PDB entry 7AB8 | X-ray diffraction, 2.20 A resolution | chains A and B

Chain A:
Name: GDNF family receptor alpha
From: Danio rerio
UniProtKB: Q98TT9 (Q98TT9_DANRE); residue numbers follow UniProt; this construct covers 150-352
Sequence (209 residues; each row starts with the number of its first residue):
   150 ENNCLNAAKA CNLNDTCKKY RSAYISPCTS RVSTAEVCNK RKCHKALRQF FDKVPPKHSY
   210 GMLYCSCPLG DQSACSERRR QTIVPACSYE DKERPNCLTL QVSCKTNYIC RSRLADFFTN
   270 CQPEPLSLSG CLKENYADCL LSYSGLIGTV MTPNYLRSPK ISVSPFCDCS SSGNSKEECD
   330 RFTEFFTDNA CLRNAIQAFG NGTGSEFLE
Disulfide bonds: C153-C214, C160-C166, C177-C192, C187-C236, C216-C224, C246-C316, C253-C259, C270-C288, C280-C340, C318-C328
Construct notes: expression tag (353-358)
Reported in the primary citation:
  - conformationally variable residues (domain motion): K325

Chain B:
Name: Glial cell line-derived neurotrophic factor
From: Danio rerio
UniProtKB: Q98TU0 (GDNF_DANRE); residues 138-235 here = UniProt positions 138-235
Sequence (98 residues; numbered 138 to 235; the number before each row is that of its first residue):
   138 QGRGCLLKEI HLNVTDLDLG YRTKEELIFR YCSGPCHDAE TNYDKILNNL THNKKLDKDT
   198 PSRTCCRPIA FDDDISFLDD SLEYHTLKKH SAKKCACV
Disulfide bonds: C202 forms a disulfide with the same residue of a neighbouring copy of this chain
Disulfide bonds: C142-C203, C169-C232, C173-C234
Glycans and other covalent adducts: N-acetylglucosamine (NAG) linked to N150
Swiss-Prot annotation at these positions:
  - glycosylation (N-linked (GlcNAc...) asparagine): N150, N186
Reported in the primary citation:
  - mutagenesis - E220A/H222A, L224A: decreased expression

Interface between chain A and chain B:
Residue-residue contacts (34; chain A residue first):
  L154(A) - K161(B)
  A157(A) - E162(B)
  K158(A) - K161(B)
  K158(A) - E163(B)
  N161(A) - E162(B)  hydrogen bond
  N161(A) - E163(B)  hydrogen bond (side chain-backbone)
  N161(A) - I212(B)
  N161(A) - S213(B)  hydrogen bond (side chain-backbone)
  L162(A) - H148(B)
  L162(A) - L164(B)
  L162(A) - I165(B)  hydrophobic
  D164(A) - R167(B)  salt bridge
  K167(A) - D209(B)  salt bridge
  K167(A) - D210(B)  hydrogen bond (side chain-backbone)
  K167(A) - D211(B)
  K167(A) - I212(B)
  K168(A) - D210(B)
  R170(A) - E162(B)  salt bridge
  R170(A) - S213(B)  hydrogen bond (side chain-backbone)
  S171(A) - D211(B)
  S171(A) - I212(B)
  S171(A) - S213(B)  hydrogen bond
  S171(A) - T223(B)
  I174(A) - S213(B)
  I174(A) - Y221(B)  hydrophobic
  I174(A) - T223(B)
  S175(A) - T223(B)
  E226(A) - L219(B)
  R227(A) - E162(B)  salt bridge
  R227(A) - L215(B)  hydrogen bond (side chain-backbone)
  Q230(A) - L219(B)  hydrogen bond (side chain-backbone)
  Q230(A) - Y221(B)  hydrogen bond (backbone-side chain)
  T231(A) - Y221(B)
  V233(A) - Y221(B)  hydrophobic
Interface residues without a listed pair, chain A (18 interface residues in all): T178
Interface residues without a listed pair, chain B (19 interface residues in all): T160, F214, H227

Summary:
Chain A and chain B form an interface of 18 and 19 residues respectively, with 9 hydrogen bonds and 4 salt
bridges. Polar pairs include D164(A)-R167(B), K167(A)-D209(B) and R170(A)-E162(B). Covalently linked
N-acetylglucosamine: at N150(B). From the paper: E220A/H222A and L224A of chain B reduce expression;
conformational variability at K325(A).
Chain A is GDNF family receptor alpha and chain B is Glial cell line-derived neurotrophic factor, both from
Danio rerio; the structure, Crystal structure of a GDNF-GFRalpha1 complex, was determined by X-ray diffraction
(same publication as 7AMK and 7AML).
